PDB entry 6RH2 | X-ray diffraction, 2.00 A resolution | chains A and B of the 4 polymer chains in the assembly

Chain A (and B):
Protein: Sensor histidine kinase
From: Thermotoga maritima
Notes: chain B of this document is another copy of the same molecule, construct and numbering; everything in this record applies to it too
UniProtKB: Q9WZV7 (Q9WZV7_THEMA); residues 232-489 here = UniProt positions 232-489
Amino-acid sequence (258 residues; numbered 232 to 489; the number before each row is that of its first residue):
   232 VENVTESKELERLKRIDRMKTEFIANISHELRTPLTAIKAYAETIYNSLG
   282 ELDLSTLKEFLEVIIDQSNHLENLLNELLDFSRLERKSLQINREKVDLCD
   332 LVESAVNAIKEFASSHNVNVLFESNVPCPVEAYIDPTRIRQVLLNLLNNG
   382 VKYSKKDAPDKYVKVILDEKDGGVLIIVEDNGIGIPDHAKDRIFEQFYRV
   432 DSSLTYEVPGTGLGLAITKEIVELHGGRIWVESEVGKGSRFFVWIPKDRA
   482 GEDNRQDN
Unresolved in the structure: 232-245, 479-489 (chain B: 232-245, 480-489)
Disulfides: C330-C359
Small-molecule neighbours: ADP (adenosine-5'-diphosphate): N376, N380, G381, K383, Y384, D411, I414, G415, I416, I424, Y429, R430, V431, T436, G441, T442, G443, L444, G445, L446, A447, S470, F472
What the authors report for this chain:
  - binding site for sulfate ion: H260, R314

Interface between chain A and chain B:
Residue-residue contacts - 75 pairs, chain A then chain B:
  D248(A) - R246(B)
  K251(A) - R246(B)
  K251(A) - E316(B)  salt bridge
  K251(A) - Q427(B)
  K251(A) - F428(B)
  T252(A) - S313(B)
  T252(A) - E316(B)
  E253(A) - R317(B)
  F254(A) - I255(B)  hydrophobic
  I255(A) - F254(B)  hydrophobic
  I255(A) - L309(B)
  I255(A) - F312(B)  hydrophobic
  I255(A) - F428(B)  hydrophobic
  A256(A) - S313(B)
  A256(A) - R317(B)
  I258(A) - I258(B)  hydrophobic
  I258(A) - L309(B)  hydrophobic
  S259(A) - L306(B)
  S259(A) - L309(B)
  S259(A) - L310(B)  hydrogen bond (side chain-backbone)
  H260(A) - L310(B)
  L262(A) - L262(B)  hydrophobic
  L262(A) - L306(B)  hydrophobic
  R263(A) - L306(B)
  R263(A) - N307(B)  hydrogen bond
  R263(A) - L310(B)
  L266(A) - S299(B)
  L266(A) - L302(B)
  L266(A) - E303(B)
  L266(A) - L306(B)  hydrophobic
  I269(A) - I269(B)  hydrophobic
  I269(A) - S299(B)
  K270(A) - N300(B)  hydrogen bond
  K270(A) - E303(B)  salt bridge
  A273(A) - I295(B)  hydrophobic
  A273(A) - I296(B)  hydrophobic
  E274(A) - I296(B)
  I276(A) - L292(B)  hydrophobic
  Y277(A) - K289(B)
  Y277(A) - L292(B)  hydrophobic
  Y277(A) - E293(B)  hydrogen bond
  Y277(A) - I296(B)  hydrophobic
  K289(A) - Y277(B)
  K289(A) - L280(B)
  L292(A) - I276(B)  hydrophobic
  E293(A) - Y277(B)  hydrogen bond
  I295(A) - A273(B)  hydrophobic
  I296(A) - A273(B)  hydrophobic
  I296(A) - E274(B)
  I296(A) - Y277(B)  hydrophobic
  S299(A) - L266(B)
  S299(A) - I269(B)
  N300(A) - K270(B)  hydrogen bond
  L302(A) - L266(B)
  E303(A) - L266(B)
  E303(A) - K270(B)  salt bridge
  L306(A) - S259(B)
  L306(A) - L262(B)  hydrophobic
  L306(A) - R263(B)
  L306(A) - L266(B)  hydrophobic
  N307(A) - R263(B)  hydrogen bond
  L309(A) - I255(B)
  L309(A) - I258(B)  hydrophobic
  L309(A) - S259(B)
  L310(A) - S259(B)
  L310(A) - H260(B)
  L310(A) - R263(B)
  F312(A) - I255(B)  hydrophobic
  S313(A) - T252(B)
  S313(A) - A256(B)
  E316(A) - K251(B)  salt bridge
  E316(A) - T252(B)  hydrogen bond
  R317(A) - A256(B)
  Q427(A) - K251(B)
  F428(A) - K251(B)
Also at the interface, not in a pair above, chain A (41 interface residues in all): L280, L285, L288
Also at the interface, not in a pair above, chain B (41 interface residues in all): D248, L285, L288

In short:
Chain A and chain B each contribute 41 residues to their interface, with 8 hydrogen bonds and 4 salt bridges.
Polar contacts include K251(A)-E316(B), K270(A)-E303(B) and S259(A)-L310(B). Chain A binds ADP. The paper
reports a binding site for sulfate ion at H260(A) and R314(A).
Both chains are Sensor histidine kinase (Thermotoga maritima). Entry 6RH2 (Revisiting pH-gated conformational
switch. Complex HK853-RR468 D53A pH 5.3) was determined by X-ray diffraction together with 6RFV, 6RGY, 6RGZ,
6RH0, 6RH1, 6RH7 and 6RH8 from the same study.
